PDB entry 5KP7 | X-ray diffraction, 1.60 A resolution | chains A and B

# Chain A
Protein: CurD
Source organism: Moorea producens 3L
Notes: EC 2.3.3.10
UniProt: F4Y432 (F4Y432_9CYAN); numbering as in UniProt (aligned over 1-419)
Chain sequence (443 residues; row label = number of the first residue in the row; numbers below 1 keep their minus sign (Met-23 is residue -23)):
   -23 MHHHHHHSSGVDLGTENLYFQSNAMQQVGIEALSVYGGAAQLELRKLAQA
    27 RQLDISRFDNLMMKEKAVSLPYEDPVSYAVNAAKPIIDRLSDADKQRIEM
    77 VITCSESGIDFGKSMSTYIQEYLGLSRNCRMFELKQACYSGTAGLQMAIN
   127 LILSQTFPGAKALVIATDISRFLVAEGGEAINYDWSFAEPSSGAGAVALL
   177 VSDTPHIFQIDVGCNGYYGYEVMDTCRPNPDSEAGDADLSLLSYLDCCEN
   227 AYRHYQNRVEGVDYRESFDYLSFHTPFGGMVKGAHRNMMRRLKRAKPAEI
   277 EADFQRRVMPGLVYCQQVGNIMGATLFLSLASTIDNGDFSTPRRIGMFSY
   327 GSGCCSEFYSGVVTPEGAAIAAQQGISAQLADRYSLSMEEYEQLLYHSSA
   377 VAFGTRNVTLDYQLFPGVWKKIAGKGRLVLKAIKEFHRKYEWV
Disordered / not traced: -23 to 1, 151-158
Sequence notes: initiating methionine (-23); expression tag (-22 to 0); engineered mutation Ala344 (Lys in F4Y432), Ala345 (Gln in F4Y432), Ala347 (Gln in F4Y432)
Small-molecule neighbours: 4'-phosphopantetheine (PNS): Arg33, Phe34, Leu37, Met39, Phe163, Ala164, Pro166, Ser167, Ala213, Ser216, Leu217, Tyr220, Pro252, Phe253, Met256, Asn296, Tyr326
Reported in the primary citation:
  - binding site for 4'-phosphopantetheine: Arg33, Phe163, Ser167, Ser216, Leu217, Tyr220, Pro252, Met256, Tyr326
  - conformationally variable residues (order/disorder transition): Tyr159 to Phe163
  - mutagenesis - R33A, C114S: abolished catalytic activity
  - mutagenesis - R33D, D214R, D222A, D222R, E225A, E225R, R266A, R266E: decreased catalytic activity
  - mutagenesis - P166A, S167A, D214A, K344A/Q345A/Q347A: unchanged catalytic activity
  - mutagenesis - R33A, R33D: decreased binding to CurB (chain B)

# Chain B
Protein: CurB
Source organism: Lyngbya majuscula
UniProt: Q6DNF1 (Q6DNF1_9CYAN); residues 1-79 here = UniProt positions 1-79
Chain sequence (103 residues; numbered -23 to 79; the number before each row is that of its first residue; numbers below 1 keep their minus sign (Met-23 is residue -23)):
   -23 MHHHHHHSSGVDLGTENLYFQSNAMSKEQVLKIIKKYTREIAPELEDSPL
    27 EPTDSLKKLGIDSVNRAEIIMMVMEDLSLNIPRIELAGAKNIGELADLFA
    77 AKL
Disordered / not traced: -23 to 0
Covalently attached groups: 4'-phosphopantetheine (PNS) linked to Ser39
Sequence notes: initiating methionine (-23); expression tag (-22 to 0)
Reported in the primary citation:
  - binding site for 4'-phosphopantetheine: Arg42
  - post-translational modification sites: Ser39
  - mutagenesis - R42A: unchanged catalytic activity

# How chain A and chain B interact
Contacting residue pairs - 26 pairs, chain A then chain B:
  Arg33(A) - Asp38(B)
  Asn36(A) - Asp38(B)
  Leu37(A) - Asp38(B)
  Tyr196(A) - Ile60(B)  hydrophobic
  Asp214(A) - Arg42(B)  salt bridge
  Leu215(A) - Ile60(B)  hydrophobic
  Leu215(A) - Ala63(B)  hydrophobic
  Leu217(A) - Ser39(B)
  Leu217(A) - Ala43(B)  hydrophobic
  Leu218(A) - Arg59(B)
  Leu218(A) - Ile60(B)
  Leu218(A) - Ala63(B)  hydrophobic
  Ser219(A) - Ile60(B)
  Leu221(A) - Met47(B)  hydrophobic
  Leu221(A) - Arg59(B)
  Asp222(A) - Pro58(B)
  Asp222(A) - Arg59(B)  salt bridge
  Asp222(A) - Ile60(B)  hydrogen bond (side chain-backbone)
  Glu225(A) - Arg59(B)  salt bridge
  Phe253(A) - Val40(B)  hydrophobic
  Gly255(A) - Val40(B)
  Met256(A) - Val40(B)
  Arg262(A) - Glu44(B)  salt bridge
  Asn263(A) - Met47(B)  hydrogen bond
  Asn263(A) - Arg59(B)  hydrogen bond
  Arg266(A) - Glu44(B)  salt bridge
Interface residues without a listed pair, chain A (19 interface residues in all): Gly259
Interface residues without a listed pair, chain B (13 interface residues in all): Ile46, Glu51
The authors on this interface:
  - pairs named by the authors: Asp214(A)-Arg42(B) (salt bridge), Glu225(A)-Arg59(B) (salt bridge)
  - interface residues, chain A: Ala213(A), Leu217(A), Leu218(A), Asp222(A)
  - hot spots on chain A (mutagenesis) - D222A, D222R, R266A, R266E: decreased binding to CurB (chain B)

# Overview
19 residues of chain A and 13 residues of chain B are in contact, with 3 hydrogen bonds and 5 salt bridges.
Among the polar pairs are Asp214(A)-Arg42(B), Asp222(A)-Arg59(B) and Glu225(A)-Arg59(B). The paper describes
salt bridges between Asp214(A) and Arg42(B) and Glu225(A) and Arg59(B). The paper reports a binding site for
4'-phosphopantetheine at Arg33(A), Phe163(A) and Arg42(B) among others; R33D, D214R and D222A of chain A,
among others, reduce catalytic activity; 15 substitutions were tested in all.
Here chain A is CurD (Moorea producens 3L) and chain B is CurB (Lyngbya majuscula). Entry 5KP7 (Crystal
Structure of the Curacin Biosynthetic Pathway HMG Synthase in Complex with Holo Donor-ACP) was determined by
X-ray diffraction together with 5KP5, 5KP6 and 5KP8 from the same study.
